7K19 - chains A and D of the 4 polymer chains in the assembly; structure by electron microscopy, 4.30 A resolution (low resolution: residue-level contacts below are approximate; hydrogen-bond / salt-bridge calls are withheld).

== Chain A ==
Name: DNA-dependent protein kinase catalytic subunit
From: Homo sapiens
Notes: EC 2.7.11.1
Reference sequence: P78527 (PRKDC_HUMAN); numbering as in UniProt (aligned over 1-4128)
Chain sequence (4128 residues; each row starts with the number of its first residue):
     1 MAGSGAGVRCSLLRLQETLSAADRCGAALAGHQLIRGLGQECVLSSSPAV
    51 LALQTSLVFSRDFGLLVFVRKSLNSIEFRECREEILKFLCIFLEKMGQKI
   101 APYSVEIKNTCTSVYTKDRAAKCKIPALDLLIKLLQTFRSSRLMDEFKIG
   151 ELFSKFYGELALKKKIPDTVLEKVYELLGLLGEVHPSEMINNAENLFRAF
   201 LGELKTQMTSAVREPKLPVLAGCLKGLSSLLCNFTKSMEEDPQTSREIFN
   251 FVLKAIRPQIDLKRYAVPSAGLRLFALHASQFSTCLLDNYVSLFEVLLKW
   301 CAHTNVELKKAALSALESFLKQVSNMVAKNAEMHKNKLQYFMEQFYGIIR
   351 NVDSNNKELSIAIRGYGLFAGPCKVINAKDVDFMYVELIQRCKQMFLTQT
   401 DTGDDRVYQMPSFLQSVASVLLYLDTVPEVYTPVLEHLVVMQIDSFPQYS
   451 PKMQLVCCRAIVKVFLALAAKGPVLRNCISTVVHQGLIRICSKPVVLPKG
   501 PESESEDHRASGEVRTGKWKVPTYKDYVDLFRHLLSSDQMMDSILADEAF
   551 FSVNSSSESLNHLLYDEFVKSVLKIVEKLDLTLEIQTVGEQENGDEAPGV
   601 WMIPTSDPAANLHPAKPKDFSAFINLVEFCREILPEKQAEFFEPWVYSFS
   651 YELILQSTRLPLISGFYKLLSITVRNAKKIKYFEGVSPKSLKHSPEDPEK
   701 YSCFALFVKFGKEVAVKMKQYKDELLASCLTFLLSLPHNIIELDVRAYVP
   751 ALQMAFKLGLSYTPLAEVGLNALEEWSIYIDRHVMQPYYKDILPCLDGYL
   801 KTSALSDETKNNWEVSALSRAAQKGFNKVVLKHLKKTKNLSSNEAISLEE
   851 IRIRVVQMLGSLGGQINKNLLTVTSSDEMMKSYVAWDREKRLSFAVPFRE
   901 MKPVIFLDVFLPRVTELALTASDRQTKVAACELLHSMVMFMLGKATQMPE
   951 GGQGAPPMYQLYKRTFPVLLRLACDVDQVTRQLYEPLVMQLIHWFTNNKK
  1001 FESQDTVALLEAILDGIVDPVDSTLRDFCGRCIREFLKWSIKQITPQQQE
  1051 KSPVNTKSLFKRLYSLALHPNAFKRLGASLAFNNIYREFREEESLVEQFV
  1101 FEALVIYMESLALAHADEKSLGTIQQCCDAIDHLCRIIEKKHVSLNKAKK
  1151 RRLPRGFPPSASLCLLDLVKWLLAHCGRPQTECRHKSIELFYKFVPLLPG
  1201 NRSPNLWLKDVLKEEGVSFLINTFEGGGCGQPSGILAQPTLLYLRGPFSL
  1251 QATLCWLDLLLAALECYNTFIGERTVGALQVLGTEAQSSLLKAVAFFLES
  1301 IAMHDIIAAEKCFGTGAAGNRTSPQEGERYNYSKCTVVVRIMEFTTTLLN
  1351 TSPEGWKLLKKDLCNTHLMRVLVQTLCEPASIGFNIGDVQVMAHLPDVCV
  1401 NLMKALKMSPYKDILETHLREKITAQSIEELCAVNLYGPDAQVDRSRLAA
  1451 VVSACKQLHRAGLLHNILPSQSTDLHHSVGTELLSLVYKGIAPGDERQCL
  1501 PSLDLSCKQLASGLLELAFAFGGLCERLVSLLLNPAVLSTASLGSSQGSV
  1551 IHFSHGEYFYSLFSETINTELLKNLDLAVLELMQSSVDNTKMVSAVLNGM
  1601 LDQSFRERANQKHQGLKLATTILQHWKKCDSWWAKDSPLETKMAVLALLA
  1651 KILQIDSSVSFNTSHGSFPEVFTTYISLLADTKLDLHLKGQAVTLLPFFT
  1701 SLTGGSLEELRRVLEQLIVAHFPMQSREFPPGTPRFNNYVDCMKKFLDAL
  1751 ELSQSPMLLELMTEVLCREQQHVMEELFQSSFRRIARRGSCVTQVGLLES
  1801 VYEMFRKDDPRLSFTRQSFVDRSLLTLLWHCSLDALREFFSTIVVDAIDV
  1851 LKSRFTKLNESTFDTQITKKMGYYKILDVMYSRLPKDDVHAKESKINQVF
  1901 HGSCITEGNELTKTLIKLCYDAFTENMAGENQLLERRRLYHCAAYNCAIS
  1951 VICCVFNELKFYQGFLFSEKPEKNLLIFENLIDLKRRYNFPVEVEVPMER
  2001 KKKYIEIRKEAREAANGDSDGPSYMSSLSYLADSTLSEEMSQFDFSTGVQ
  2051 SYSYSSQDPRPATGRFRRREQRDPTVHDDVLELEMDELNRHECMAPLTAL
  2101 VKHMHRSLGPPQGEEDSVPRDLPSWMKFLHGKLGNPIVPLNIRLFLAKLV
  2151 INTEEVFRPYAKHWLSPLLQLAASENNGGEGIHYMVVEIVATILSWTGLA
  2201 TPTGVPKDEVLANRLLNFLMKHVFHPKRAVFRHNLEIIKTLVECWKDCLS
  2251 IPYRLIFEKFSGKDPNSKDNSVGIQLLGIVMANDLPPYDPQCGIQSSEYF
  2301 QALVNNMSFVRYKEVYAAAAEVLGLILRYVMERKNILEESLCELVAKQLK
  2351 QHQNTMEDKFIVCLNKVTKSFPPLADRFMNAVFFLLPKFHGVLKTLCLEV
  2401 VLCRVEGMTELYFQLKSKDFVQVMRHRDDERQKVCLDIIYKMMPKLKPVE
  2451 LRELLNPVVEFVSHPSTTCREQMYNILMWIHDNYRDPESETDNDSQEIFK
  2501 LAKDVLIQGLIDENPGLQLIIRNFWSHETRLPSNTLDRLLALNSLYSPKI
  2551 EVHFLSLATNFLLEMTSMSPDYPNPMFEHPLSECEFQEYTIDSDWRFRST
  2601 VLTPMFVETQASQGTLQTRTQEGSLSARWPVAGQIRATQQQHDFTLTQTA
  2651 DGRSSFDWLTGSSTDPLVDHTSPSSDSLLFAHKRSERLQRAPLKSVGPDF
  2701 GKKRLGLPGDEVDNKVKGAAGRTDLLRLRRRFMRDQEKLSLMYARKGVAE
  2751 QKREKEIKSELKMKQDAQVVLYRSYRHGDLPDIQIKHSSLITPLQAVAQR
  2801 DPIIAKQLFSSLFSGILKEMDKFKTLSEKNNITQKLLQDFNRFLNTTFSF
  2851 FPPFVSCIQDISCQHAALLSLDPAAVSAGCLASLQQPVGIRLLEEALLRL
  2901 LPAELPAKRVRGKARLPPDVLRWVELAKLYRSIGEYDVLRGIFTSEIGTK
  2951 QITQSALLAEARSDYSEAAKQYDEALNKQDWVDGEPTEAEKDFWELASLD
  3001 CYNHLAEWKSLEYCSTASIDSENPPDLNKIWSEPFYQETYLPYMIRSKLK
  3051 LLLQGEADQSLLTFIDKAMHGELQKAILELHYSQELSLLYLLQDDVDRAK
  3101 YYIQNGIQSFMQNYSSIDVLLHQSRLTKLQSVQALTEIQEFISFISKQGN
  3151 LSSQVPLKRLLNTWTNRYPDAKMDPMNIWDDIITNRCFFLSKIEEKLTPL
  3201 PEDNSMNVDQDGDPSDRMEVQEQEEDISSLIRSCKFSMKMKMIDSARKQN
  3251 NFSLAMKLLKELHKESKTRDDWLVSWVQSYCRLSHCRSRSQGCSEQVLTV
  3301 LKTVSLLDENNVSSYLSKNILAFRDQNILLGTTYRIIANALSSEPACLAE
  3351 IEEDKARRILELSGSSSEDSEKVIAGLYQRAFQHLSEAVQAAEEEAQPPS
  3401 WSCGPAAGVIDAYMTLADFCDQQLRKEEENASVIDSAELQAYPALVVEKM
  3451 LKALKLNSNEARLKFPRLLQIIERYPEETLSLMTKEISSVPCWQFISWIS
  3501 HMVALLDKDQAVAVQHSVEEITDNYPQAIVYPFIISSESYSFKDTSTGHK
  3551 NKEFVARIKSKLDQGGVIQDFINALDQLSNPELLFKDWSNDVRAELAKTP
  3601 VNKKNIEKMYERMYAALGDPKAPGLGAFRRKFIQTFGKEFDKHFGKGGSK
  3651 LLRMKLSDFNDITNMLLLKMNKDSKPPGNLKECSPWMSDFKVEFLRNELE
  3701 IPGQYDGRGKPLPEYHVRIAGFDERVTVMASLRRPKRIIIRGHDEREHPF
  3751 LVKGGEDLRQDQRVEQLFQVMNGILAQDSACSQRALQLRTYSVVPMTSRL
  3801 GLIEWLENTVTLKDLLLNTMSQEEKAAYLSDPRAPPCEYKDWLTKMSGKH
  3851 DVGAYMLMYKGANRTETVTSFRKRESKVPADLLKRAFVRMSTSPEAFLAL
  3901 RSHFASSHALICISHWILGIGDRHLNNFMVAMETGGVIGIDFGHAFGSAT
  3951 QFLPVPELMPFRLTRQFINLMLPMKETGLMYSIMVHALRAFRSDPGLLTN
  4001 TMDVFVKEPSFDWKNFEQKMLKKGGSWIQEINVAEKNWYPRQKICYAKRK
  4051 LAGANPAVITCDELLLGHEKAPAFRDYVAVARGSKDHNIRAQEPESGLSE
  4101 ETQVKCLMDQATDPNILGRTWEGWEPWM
Not modelled in the structure: 1-7, 496-519, 547-558, 588-601, 686-699, 802-845, 948-955, 1231-1240, 1284-1287, 1304-1322, 1494-1497, 1542-1555, 1995-2033, 2047-2086, 2109-2119, 2568-2786, 2900-2918, 3199-3225, 3363-3368, 3392-3405, 3430-3439
Swiss-Prot annotation at these positions:
  - region: Leu1503 to Leu1538 (Interaction with C1D), Glu2737 to Gln2765 (May split the end of the DNA molecule, with the two strands separating around the region), Val3728 to Arg3734 (G-loop), Gly3919 to Asn3927 (Catalytic loop), Gly3939 to Thr3964 (Activation loop)
  - site: Asp2020, Gly2021 (Cleavage)
  - modified residue: Lys117 (N6-acetyllysine), Ser511 (Phosphoserine), Ser687 (Phosphoserine), Lys828 (N6-acetyllysine), Ser841 (Phosphoserine), Ser893 (Phosphoserine), Ser1065 (Phosphoserine), Lys1209 (N6-acetyllysine), Lys1970 (N6-acetyllysine), Ser2056 (Phosphoserine), Lys2259 (N6-acetyllysine), Thr2535 (Phosphothreonine), Thr2609 (Phosphothreonine), Ser2612 (Phosphoserine), Thr2638 (Phosphothreonine), Thr2647 (Phosphothreonine), Ser2789 (Phosphoserine), Ser3205 (Phosphoserine), Lys3241 (N6-acetyllysine), Lys3260 (N6-acetyllysine) and 6 more in UniProt
What the authors report for this chain:
  - post-translational modification sites: Ser56, Ser72, Thr946, Ser1003, Ser3205, Thr3950 (citing earlier work)
  - disease-associated variants - L3062R: decreased catalytic activity (citing earlier work)

== Chain D ==
Molecule: 24-nt DNA strand
Sequence (24 nucleotides; row label = number of the first residue in the row):
     1 GCATGCTCTACTGCTTCGATATCG

== How chain A and chain D interact ==
Pairs across the interface - 15 pairs, chain A then chain D:
  Ala120(A) - DT15(D)
  Ala121(A) - DC14(D)
  Ala121(A) - DT15(D)
  Lys122(A) - DC14(D)
  Lys122(A) - DT15(D)
  Asp168(A) - DG13(D)
  Asp168(A) - DC14(D)
  Thr169(A) - DC14(D)
  Arg264(A) - DT12(D)
  Lys310(A) - DA3(D)
  Arg406(A) - DG1(D)
  Tyr408(A) - DG1(D)
  Tyr408(A) - DC2(D)
  Gln409(A) - DG1(D)
  Gln409(A) - DC2(D)
Also at the interface, not in a pair above, chain A (13 interface residues in all): Arg119, Pro167, Leu217
Also at the interface, not in a pair above, chain D (9 interface residues in all): DC11, DT16

== Summary ==
Chain A and chain D form an interface of 13 and 9 residues respectively. The paper reports that L3062R of
chain A reduces catalytic activity; modification sites Ser56(A), Ser72(A) and Thr946(A) among others.
Chain A is DNA-dependent protein kinase catalytic subunit (Homo sapiens) and chain D is a 24-nt DNA strand;
the structure, CryoEM structure of DNA-PK catalytic subunit complexed with DNA (Complex I), was determined by
electron microscopy, deposited together with 7K0Y, 7K17, 7K1B, 7K1J, 7K1K and 7K1N.
